9OA1 - chains D and E of the 11 polymer chains in the assembly; structure by electron microscopy, 2.66 A resolution.

# Chain D (and E)
Protein: Replicative DNA helicase
Source organism: Escherichia coli
Notes: EC 3.6.4.12; chain E of this document is another copy of the same molecule, construct and numbering; everything in this record applies to it too
UniProt: P0ACB0 (DNAB_ECOLI); numbering as in UniProt (aligned over 1-471)
Amino-acid sequence (471 residues; row label = number of the first residue in the row):
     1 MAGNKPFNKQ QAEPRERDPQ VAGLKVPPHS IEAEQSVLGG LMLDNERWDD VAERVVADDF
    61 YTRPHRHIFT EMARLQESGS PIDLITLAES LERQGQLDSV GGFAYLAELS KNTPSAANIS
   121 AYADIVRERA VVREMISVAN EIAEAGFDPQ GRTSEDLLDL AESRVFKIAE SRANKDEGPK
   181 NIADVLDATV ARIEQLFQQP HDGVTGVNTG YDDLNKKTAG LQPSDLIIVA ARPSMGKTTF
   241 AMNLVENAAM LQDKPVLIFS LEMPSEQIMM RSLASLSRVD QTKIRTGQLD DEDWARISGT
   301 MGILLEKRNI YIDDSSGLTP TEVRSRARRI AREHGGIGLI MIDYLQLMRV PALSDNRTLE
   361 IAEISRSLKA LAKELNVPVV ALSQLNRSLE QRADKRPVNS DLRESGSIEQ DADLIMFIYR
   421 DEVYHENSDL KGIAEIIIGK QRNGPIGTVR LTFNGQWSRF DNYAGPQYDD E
Unresolved in the structure: 1-17, 469-471 (chain E: 1-18, 469-471)
Bound ions: Mg2+: Thr238, Glu262 (together with ADP)
Ligand contacts:
  - ADP (adenosine-5'-diphosphate), molecule 1: Arg232, Pro233, Ser234, Met235, Gly236, Lys237, Thr238, Thr239, Glu262, Arg271, Gln281, Thr282, Arg420, Phe453, Gly455, Gln456
  - ADP, molecule 2: Arg442, Asn443, Gly444
Swiss-Prot annotation at these positions:
  - binding site (ATP): Ser234, Lys237, Thr238, Arg442
  - mutagenesis: Pro81 (P81H: About 100-fold increased survival following 3000 Gy ionizing radiation), Ala130 (A130V: In dnaB8, dnaB43, dnaB454; temperature sensitive, no DNA replication at 42 degrees Celsius in vivo, in vitro decreased helicase activity at 30, at 42 degrees Celius almost no helicase, no ...), Met242 (M242I: In dnaB70; temperature sensitive, no DNA replication at 42 degrees Celsius in vivo, in vitro 25% helicase activity at 30, further decreased helicase at 42 degrees Celius, low ATPase activity ...), Gly299 (G299D: In dnaB252; temperature sensitive, no DNA replication at 42 degrees Celsius in vivo, in vitro no change in pRNA synthesis, 5'-3' helicase activity or ATPase at either temperature)

# Interface between chain D and chain E
Residue-residue contacts (99; chain D residue first):
  Glu128(D) - Thr153(E)
  Glu128(D) - Ser154(E)  hydrogen bond (side chain-backbone)
  Val131(D) - Ser154(E)
  Val131(D) - Leu158(E)  hydrophobic
  Val132(D) - Gly146(E)
  Met135(D) - Ile142(E)  hydrophobic
  Met135(D) - Leu157(E)
  Met135(D) - Leu158(E)  hydrophobic
  Ile136(D) - Phe147(E)  hydrophobic
  Ala139(D) - Ala139(E)
  Ala139(D) - Ala143(E)  hydrophobic
  Ile142(D) - Met135(E)  hydrophobic
  Ile142(D) - Ala139(E)  hydrophobic
  Gly146(D) - Val132(E)
  Gly146(D) - Ile136(E)
  Phe147(D) - Pro19(E)
  Phe147(D) - Val26(E)
  Phe147(D) - Ile136(E)  hydrophobic
  Thr153(D) - Glu128(E)
  Ser154(D) - Glu128(E)  hydrogen bond (backbone-side chain)
  Leu157(D) - Met135(E)  hydrophobic
  Leu158(D) - Val131(E)  hydrophobic
  Leu158(D) - Met135(E)  hydrophobic
  Leu158(D) - Ile168(E)  hydrophobic
  Leu158(D) - Ala173(E)  hydrophobic
  Ala161(D) - Val165(E)
  Glu162(D) - Val165(E)
  Glu162(D) - Phe166(E)
  Glu162(D) - Ala169(E)
  Glu162(D) - Arg332(E)  salt bridge
  Val165(D) - Ala161(E)
  Val165(D) - Glu162(E)
  Val165(D) - Val165(E)  hydrophobic
  Phe166(D) - Arg329(E)
  Phe166(D) - Arg332(E)
  Ile168(D) - Leu158(E)  hydrophobic
  Ala169(D) - Glu162(E)
  Glu177(D) - Asp313(E)
  Glu177(D) - Ser315(E)  hydrogen bond (backbone-side chain)
  Glu177(D) - Arg326(E)  hydrogen bond (backbone-side chain)
  Gly178(D) - Asp313(E)
  Gly178(D) - Arg329(E)
  Pro179(D) - Leu257(E)  hydrophobic
  Pro179(D) - Ile312(E)
  Pro179(D) - Asp313(E)
  Pro179(D) - Arg329(E)
  Pro179(D) - Ile330(E)  hydrophobic
  Lys180(D) - Tyr311(E)
  Lys180(D) - Ile312(E)  hydrogen bond (backbone-backbone)
  Asn181(D) - Ile310(E)
  Asn181(D) - Tyr311(E)
  Ile182(D) - Ile310(E)  hydrogen bond (backbone-backbone)
  Ala183(D) - Leu305(E)  hydrophobic
  Val185(D) - Ser265(E)
  Val185(D) - Met269(E)  hydrophobic
  Leu186(D) - Met269(E)  hydrophobic
  Leu186(D) - Met301(E)  hydrophobic
  Leu186(D) - Leu305(E)  hydrophobic
  Thr189(D) - Met269(E)
  Thr189(D) - Met270(E)
  Val190(D) - Met301(E)  hydrophobic
  Phe197(D) - Gly287(E)
  Thr205(D) - Arg285(E)
  Asp225(D) - Gln267(E)
  Glu363(D) - Arg349(E)  salt bridge
  Arg366(D) - Gln346(E)
  Arg366(D) - Leu347(E)
  Arg366(D) - Arg349(E)
  Arg366(D) - Arg357(E)
  Ser367(D) - Arg349(E)
  Lys369(D) - Glu262(E)  hydrogen bond (side chain-backbone)
  Lys373(D) - Ser260(E)  hydrogen bond (side chain-backbone)
  Lys373(D) - Leu261(E)
  Lys373(D) - Glu262(E)
  Lys373(D) - Met263(E)  hydrogen bond (side chain-backbone)
  Lys373(D) - Asp314(E)  hydrogen bond (side chain-backbone)
  Lys373(D) - Ser315(E)
  Asn399(D) - Arg387(E)  hydrogen bond (backbone-side chain)
  Ser400(D) - Arg387(E)
  Leu402(D) - Arg387(E)  hydrogen bond (backbone-side chain)
  Arg403(D) - Arg387(E)
  Ser405(D) - Arg387(E)
  Gly406(D) - Arg387(E)
  Glu409(D) - Arg232(E)  salt bridge
  Glu409(D) - Arg387(E)  salt bridge
  Gln410(D) - Arg232(E)
  Gln410(D) - Pro233(E)
  Gln410(D) - Tyr344(E)
  Gln410(D) - Gln384(E)
  Gln410(D) - Leu385(E)  hydrogen bond (side chain-backbone)
  Asp411(D) - Tyr344(E)  hydrogen bond
  Asp411(D) - Leu347(E)
  Arg442(D) - Glu262(E)  salt bridge
  Arg442(D) - Met263(E)  hydrogen bond
  Arg442(D) - Arg271(E)  hydrogen bond (backbone-side chain)
  Asn443(D) - Gln267(E)  hydrogen bond
  Asn443(D) - Arg271(E)  hydrogen bond
  Asn443(D) - Gln281(E)
  Asn443(D) - Arg285(E)
Also at the interface, not in a pair above, chain D (60 interface residues in all): Ala143, Asp176, Ala188, Arg192, Ile193, Leu196, Ala219, Ser224, Ala370, Glu404, Lys440
Also at the interface, not in a pair above, chain E (70 interface residues in all): Pro28, Arg152, Glu170, Ser234, Thr238, Pro264, Glu266, Leu273, Trp294, Leu304, Arg308, Ser316

# In short
Chain D and chain E form an interface of 60 and 70 residues respectively, with 18 hydrogen bonds and 5 salt
bridges. Among the polar pairs are Glu162(D)-Arg332(E), Glu363(D)-Arg349(E) and Glu409(D)-Arg232(E). Chain D
binds ADP.
Both chains are Replicative DNA helicase (Escherichia coli). Entry 9OA1 (Ecoli DnaB helicase and Phage Lambda
loader P with ADP-Mg in a 6:5 stoichiometry ratio) was determined by electron microscopy (same publication as
8V9S and 9OA2).
